Entry 8CS9 (electron microscopy, 2.74 A resolution); this record covers chains X and V of the 18 polymer chains in the assembly.

# Chain X
Protein: Protein 4.2
Source organism: Homo sapiens
Reference sequence: P16452 (EPB42_HUMAN); residues 1-691 here = UniProt positions 1-691
Chain sequence (691 residues; each row starts with the number of its first residue):
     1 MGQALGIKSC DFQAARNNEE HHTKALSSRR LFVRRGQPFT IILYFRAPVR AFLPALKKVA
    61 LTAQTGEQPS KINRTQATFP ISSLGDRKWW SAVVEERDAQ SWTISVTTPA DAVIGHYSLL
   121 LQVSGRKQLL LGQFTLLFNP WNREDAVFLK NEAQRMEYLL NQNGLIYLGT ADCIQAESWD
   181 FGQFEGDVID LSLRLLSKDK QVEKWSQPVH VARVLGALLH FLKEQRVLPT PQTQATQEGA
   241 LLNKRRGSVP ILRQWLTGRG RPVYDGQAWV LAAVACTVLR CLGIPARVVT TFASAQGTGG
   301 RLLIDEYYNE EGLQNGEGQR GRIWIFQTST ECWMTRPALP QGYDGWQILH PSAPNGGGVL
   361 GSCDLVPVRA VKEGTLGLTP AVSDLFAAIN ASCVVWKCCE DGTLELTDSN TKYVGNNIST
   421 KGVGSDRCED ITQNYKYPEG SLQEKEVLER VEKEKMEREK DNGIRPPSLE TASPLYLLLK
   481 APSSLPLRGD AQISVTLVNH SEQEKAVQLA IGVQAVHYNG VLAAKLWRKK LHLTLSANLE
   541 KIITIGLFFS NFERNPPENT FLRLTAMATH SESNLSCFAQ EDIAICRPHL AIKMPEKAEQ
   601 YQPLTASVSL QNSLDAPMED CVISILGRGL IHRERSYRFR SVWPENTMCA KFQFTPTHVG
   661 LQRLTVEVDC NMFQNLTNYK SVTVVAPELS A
Not modelled in the structure: 1-3, 231-240, 354-360, 460-472, 690-691
Curated features (UniProtKB/Swiss-Prot):
  - region: L31 to F39 (Band 3 binding)
  - modified residue: S248 (Phosphoserine)
  - lipidation: G2 (N-myristoyl glycine)
Ligand contacts: PIO ([(2R)-2-octanoyloxy-3-[oxidanyl-[(1R,2R,3S,4R,5R,6S)-2,3,6-tris(oxidanyl)-4,5-diphosphonooxy-cyclohexyl]oxy-phosphoryl]oxy-propyl] octanoate): Q122, S124, G125, R126

# Chain V
Protein: Band 3 anion transport protein
Source organism: Homo sapiens
Reference sequence: P02730 (B3AT_HUMAN); numbering as in UniProt (aligned over 1-911)
Chain sequence (911 residues; each row starts with the number of its first residue):
     1 MEELQDDYED MMEENLEQEE YEDPDIPESQ MEEPAAHDTE ATATDYHTTS HPGTHKVYVE
    61 LQELVMDEKN QELRWMEAAR WVQLEENLGE NGAWGRPHLS HLTFWSLLEL RRVFTKGTVL
   121 LDLQETSLAG VANQLLDRFI FEDQIRPQDR EELLRALLLK HSHAGELEAL GGVKPAVLTR
   181 SGDPSQPLLP QHSSLETQLF CEQGDGGTEG HSPSGILEKI PPDSEATLVL VGRADFLEQP
   241 VLGFVRLQEA AELEAVELPV PIRFLFVLLG PEAPHIDYTQ LGRAAATLMS ERVFRIDAYM
   301 AQSRGELLHS LEGFLDCSLV LPPTDAPSEQ ALLSLVPVQR ELLRRRYQSS PAKPDSSFYK
   361 GLDLNGGPDD PLQQTGQLFG GLVRDIRRRY PYYLSDITDA FSPQVLAAVI FIYFAALSPA
   421 ITFGGLLGEK TRNQMGVSEL LISTAVQGIL FALLGAQPLL VVGFSGPLLV FEEAFFSFCE
   481 TNGLEYIVGR VWIGFWLILL VVLVVAFEGS FLVRFISRYT QEIFSFLISL IFIYETFSKL
   541 IKIFQDHPLQ KTYNYNVLMV PKPQGPLPNT ALLSLVLMAG TFFFAMMLRK FKNSSYFPGK
   601 LRRVIGDFGV PISILIMVLV DFFIQDTYTQ KLSVPDGFKV SNSSARGWVI HPLGLRSEFP
   661 IWMMFASALP ALLVFILIFL ESQITTLIVS KPERKMVKGS GFHLDLLLVV GMGGVAALFG
   721 MPWLSATTVR SVTHANALTV MGKASTPGAA AQIQEVKEQR ISGLLVAVLV GLSILMEPIL
   781 SRIPLAVLFG IFLYMGVTSL SGIQLFDRIL LLFKPPKYHP DVPYVKRVKT WRMHLFTGIQ
   841 IICLAVLWVV KSTPASLALP FVLILTVPLR RVLLPLIFRN VELQCLDADD AKATFDEEEG
   901 RDEYDEVAMP V
Not modelled in the structure: 1-29, 182-191, 204-215, 349-370, 744-750, 891-911
Curated features (UniProtKB/Swiss-Prot):
  - region: E13 to M31 (Microbial infection: Interaction with P.falciparum (isolate K1) FBPA), A176 to S185 (Interaction with ANK1)
  - site: K590 (Important for anion transport), E681 (Important for anion-proton cotransport)
  - modified residue: M1 (N-acetylmethionine), Y8 (Phosphotyrosine), Y21 (Phosphotyrosine), Y46 (Phosphotyrosine), S185 (Phosphoserine), S350 (Phosphoserine), Y359 (Phosphotyrosine), Y904 (Phosphotyrosine)
  - lipidation: C843 (S-palmitoyl cysteine)
  - glycosylation: N642 (N-linked (GlcNAc...) (complex) asparagine)
Covalent attachments: N-acetylglucosamine (NAG) linked to N642
Ligand contacts:
  - PIO ([(2R)-2-octanoyloxy-3-[oxidanyl-[(1R,2R,3S,4R,5R,6S)-2,3,6-tris(oxidanyl)-4,5-diphosphonooxy-cyclohexyl]oxy-phosphoryl]oxy-propyl] octanoate), molecule 1: F597, P598, G599, L601, R602, R603
  - PIO, molecule 2: L812, F813, K814, P815, P816, K817, Y818
What the authors report for this chain:
  - post-translational modification sites: Y8 (citing earlier work)

# Interface between chain X and chain V
Pairs across the interface - 79 pairs, chain X then chain V:
  S27(X) - E249(V)  hydrogen bond
  S28(X) - E249(V)  hydrogen bond (backbone-side chain)
  R29(X) - E249(V)
  R29(X) - A250(V)
  R29(X) - P261(V)
  D187(X) - T48(V)
  D187(X) - T49(V)  hydrogen bond
  D187(X) - S50(V)
  L191(X) - T49(V)
  K244(X) - T42(V)
  R246(X) - D45(V)
  R246(X) - Y46(V)
  P250(X) - D45(V)
  R253(X) - D45(V)  hydrogen bond (side chain-backbone)
  R253(X) - Y46(V)
  R253(X) - H47(V)
  R253(X) - T48(V)
  R253(X) - T49(V)
  T257(X) - T49(V)
  G260(X) - T44(V)
  R261(X) - A41(V)
  R261(X) - T42(V)
  R261(X) - T44(V)
  R261(X) - D45(V)  salt bridge
  Y601(X) - S127(V)  hydrogen bond
  Y601(X) - G130(V)
  Y601(X) - N133(V)
  S607(X) - Q30(V)
  V622(X) - H37(V)
  R628(X) - Q124(V)  hydrogen bond
  L630(X) - Q134(V)  hydrogen bond (backbone-side chain)
  H632(X) - L120(V)
  H632(X) - L121(V)
  H632(X) - D122(V)
  H632(X) - L123(V)
  H632(X) - Q134(V)  hydrogen bond (backbone-side chain)
  H632(X) - R138(V)
  R633(X) - Y46(V)  hydrogen bond (side chain-backbone)
  R633(X) - L121(V)  hydrogen bond (side chain-backbone)
  R633(X) - Q302(V)
  E634(X) - T42(V)  hydrogen bond
  E634(X) - Y46(V)
  E634(X) - R138(V)  hydrogen bond (backbone-side chain)
  R635(X) - D137(V)  salt bridge
  R635(X) - R138(V)
  R635(X) - F141(V)
  S636(X) - A36(V)
  S636(X) - H37(V)  hydrogen bond (backbone-backbone)
  S636(X) - F141(V)
  Y637(X) - P34(V)  hydrophobic
  Y637(X) - A35(V)
  Y637(X) - H37(V)
  Y637(X) - F141(V)  hydrophobic
  R638(X) - P34(V)
  R638(X) - A35(V)  hydrogen bond (backbone-backbone)
  R638(X) - H37(V)  hydrogen bond
  F639(X) - E32(V)
  R640(X) - E32(V)  salt bridge
  C649(X) - Q30(V)
  C649(X) - M31(V)  hydrogen bond (backbone-backbone)
  C649(X) - E32(V)  hydrogen bond (backbone-backbone)
  A650(X) - Q30(V)
  A650(X) - E32(V)
  K651(X) - Q30(V)
  K651(X) - E32(V)
  K651(X) - E33(V)
  K651(X) - P34(V)
  F652(X) - P34(V)  hydrophobic
  Q653(X) - D137(V)
  F654(X) - D137(V)
  T655(X) - N133(V)
  T655(X) - Q134(V)
  T655(X) - D137(V)
  T655(X) - R150(V)  hydrogen bond
  T657(X) - E125(V)  hydrogen bond
  T657(X) - G130(V)
  T657(X) - Q134(V)  hydrogen bond
  H658(X) - Q124(V)  hydrogen bond (side chain-backbone)
  H658(X) - E125(V)  salt bridge
Also at the interface, not in a pair above, chain X (40 interface residues in all): A25, G186, R259, L626, I631
Also at the interface, not in a pair above, chain V (38 interface residues in all): A43, A129, Q248

# Summary
40 residues of chain X and 38 residues of chain V are in contact, with 21 hydrogen bonds and 4 salt bridges.
Among the polar pairs are R261(X)-D45(V), R635(X)-D137(V) and R640(X)-E32(V). One compound PIO molecule is
bound between chain X and chain V. Bound to chain V: compound PIO. From the paper: a modification site at
Y8(V).
Here chain X is Protein 4.2 and chain V is Band 3 anion transport protein, both from Homo sapiens. Entry 8CS9
(Composite reconstruction of Class 1 of the erythrocyte ankyrin-1 complex) was determined by electron
microscopy together with 7UZ3, 7UZQ, 7UZU, 7V07, 7V0K, 7V0M and 10 further entries from the same study.
